6OCH - chains A and B; structure by X-ray diffraction, 2.00 A resolution.

Chain A:
Name: Tubulinyl-Tyr carboxypeptidase 1
Organism: Homo sapiens
Notes: EC 3.4.17.17
Reference sequence: Q7L8A9 (VASH1_HUMAN); residues 61-302 here = UniProt positions 61-302
Chain sequence (242 residues; row label = number of the first residue in the row):
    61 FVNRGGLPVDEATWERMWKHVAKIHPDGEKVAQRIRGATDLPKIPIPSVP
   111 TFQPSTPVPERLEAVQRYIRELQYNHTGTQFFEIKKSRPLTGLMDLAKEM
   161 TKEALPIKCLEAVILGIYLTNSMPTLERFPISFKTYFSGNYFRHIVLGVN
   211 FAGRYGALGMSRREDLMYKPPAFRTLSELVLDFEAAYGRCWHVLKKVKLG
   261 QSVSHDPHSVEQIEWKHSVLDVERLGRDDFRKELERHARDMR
Covalent attachments: parthenolide (M4Y) linked to Cys169
Residues lining bound ligands: parthenolide (M4Y): Tyr134, Lys168, Phe202, Arg203, His204, Met220, Ser221, Arg222, Arg223, Leu226, Tyr247, His252
Reported in the primary citation:
  - binding site for parthenolide: Tyr134, Lys168, Cys169, Phe202, His204, Ser221, Arg222, Leu226
  - mutagenesis - C169S: abolished catalytic activity
  - mutagenesis - V81R, F141R: unchanged catalytic activity with Small vasohibin-binding protein (chain B)
  - mutagenesis - V81R/F141R: decreased catalytic activity with Small vasohibin-binding protein (chain B)
  - catalytic residues: Tyr134 (proposed by the authors, not directly observed)
  - mutagenesis - Y134A, K146E, K168E, R203E, R203E/K258E, H204A, S221A (3-fold): decreased catalytic activity
  - mutagenesis - K194E, K256E, K258E, K276E: unchanged catalytic activity

Chain B:
Name: Small vasohibin-binding protein
Organism: Homo sapiens
Reference sequence: Q8N300 (SVBP_HUMAN); numbering as in UniProt (aligned over 25-52)
Chain sequence (28 residues; each row starts with the number of its first residue):
    25 KSAQQELKQRQRAEIYALNRVMTELEQQ
Reported in the primary citation:
  - mutagenesis - I39E, L42E: unchanged catalytic activity with Tubulinyl-Tyr carboxypeptidase 1 (chain A)
  - mutagenesis - I39E/L42E: decreased catalytic activity with Tubulinyl-Tyr carboxypeptidase 1 (chain A)

How chain A and chain B interact:
Pairs across the interface (53):
  Leu67(A) - Gln28(B)
  Pro68(A) - Gln28(B)
  Pro68(A) - Lys32(B)
  Pro68(A) - Gln35(B)
  Val69(A) - Gln35(B)  hydrogen bond (backbone-side chain)
  Trp74(A) - Gln35(B)
  Trp74(A) - Glu38(B)
  Trp74(A) - Ile39(B)  hydrophobic
  Met77(A) - Leu42(B)  hydrophobic
  Trp78(A) - Leu42(B)  hydrophobic
  Val81(A) - Leu42(B)  hydrophobic
  Ile84(A) - Met46(B)  hydrophobic
  Ile84(A) - Leu49(B)  hydrophobic
  His85(A) - Val45(B)
  His85(A) - Leu49(B)
  Pro86(A) - Leu49(B)
  Val91(A) - Val45(B)  hydrophobic
  Ile95(A) - Glu38(B)
  Ile95(A) - Ala41(B)
  Ile95(A) - Leu42(B)
  Arg96(A) - Glu38(B)
  Gly97(A) - Arg34(B)
  Gly97(A) - Glu38(B)  hydrogen bond (backbone-side chain)
  Ala98(A) - Arg34(B)
  Leu101(A) - Glu38(B)
  Ile104(A) - Arg36(B)  hydrogen bond (backbone-side chain)
  Ile104(A) - Tyr40(B)  hydrophobic
  Pro105(A) - Arg36(B)  hydrogen bond (backbone-side chain)
  Ile106(A) - Arg36(B)
  Pro107(A) - Arg36(B)
  Leu132(A) - Tyr40(B)  hydrogen bond (backbone-side chain)
  Gln133(A) - Tyr40(B)
  Gln133(A) - Asn43(B)  hydrogen bond
  Tyr134(A) - Asn43(B)  hydrogen bond (backbone-side chain)
  Asn135(A) - Asn43(B)
  His136(A) - Asn43(B)  hydrogen bond (backbone-side chain)
  His136(A) - Met46(B)
  His136(A) - Thr47(B)
  His136(A) - Glu50(B)
  Thr137(A) - Leu42(B)
  Thr137(A) - Asn43(B)
  Phe141(A) - Ile39(B)  hydrophobic
  Glu163(A) - Lys32(B)  salt bridge
  Glu163(A) - Arg36(B)
  Ala164(A) - Arg36(B)  hydrogen bond (backbone-side chain)
  Ala164(A) - Tyr40(B)  hydrogen bond (backbone-side chain)
  Leu165(A) - Arg36(B)
  Leu165(A) - Ile39(B)  hydrophobic
  Leu165(A) - Tyr40(B)
  Pro166(A) - Ile39(B)
  Pro166(A) - Tyr40(B)
  Pro166(A) - Asn43(B)
  Arg222(A) - Glu50(B)
Also at the interface, not in a pair above, chain A (33 interface residues in all): Pro102
Also at the interface, not in a pair above, chain B (18 interface residues in all): Leu31, Ala37

Overview:
The interface between chain A and chain B involves 33 residues on one side and 18 on the other, with 10
hydrogen bonds and 1 salt bridge. Polar pairs include Glu163(A)-Lys32(B), Val69(A)-Gln35(B) and
Gly97(A)-Glu38(B). From the paper: the catalytic residue Tyr134(A); Y134A, K146E and K168E of chain A, among
others, reduce catalytic activity; 18 substitutions were tested in all.
Here chain A is Tubulinyl-Tyr carboxypeptidase 1 and chain B is Small vasohibin-binding protein, both from
Homo sapiens. Entry 6OCH (Crystal structure of VASH1-SVBP complex bound with parthenolide) was determined by
X-ray diffraction together with 6OCG from the same study.
